PDB entry 8IUB | X-ray diffraction, 1.18 A resolution | chain A

[Chain A]
Protein: Candidate dextranase Glycoside hydrolase family 66
From: Flavobacterium johnsoniae UW101
UniProtKB: A5FBI2 (A5FBI2_FLAJ1); residues 34-586 here = UniProt positions 34-586
Amino-acid sequence (576 residues; numbered 11 to 586; the number before each row is that of its first residue):
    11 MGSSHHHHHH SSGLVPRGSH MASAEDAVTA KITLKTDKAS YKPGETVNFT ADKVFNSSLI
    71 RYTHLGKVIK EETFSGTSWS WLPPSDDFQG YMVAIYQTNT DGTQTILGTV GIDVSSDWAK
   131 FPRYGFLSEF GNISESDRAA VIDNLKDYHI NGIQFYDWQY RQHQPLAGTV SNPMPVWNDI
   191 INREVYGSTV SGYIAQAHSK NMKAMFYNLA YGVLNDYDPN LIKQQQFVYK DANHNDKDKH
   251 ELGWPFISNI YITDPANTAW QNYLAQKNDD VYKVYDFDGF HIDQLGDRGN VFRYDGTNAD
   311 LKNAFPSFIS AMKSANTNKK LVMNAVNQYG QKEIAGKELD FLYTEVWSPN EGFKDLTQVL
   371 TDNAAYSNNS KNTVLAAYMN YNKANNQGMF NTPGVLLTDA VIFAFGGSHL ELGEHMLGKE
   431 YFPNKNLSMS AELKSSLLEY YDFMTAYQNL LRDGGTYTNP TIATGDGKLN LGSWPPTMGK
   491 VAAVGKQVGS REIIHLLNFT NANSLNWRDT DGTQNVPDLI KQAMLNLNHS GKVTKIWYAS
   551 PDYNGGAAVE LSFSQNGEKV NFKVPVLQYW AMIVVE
Unresolved in the structure: 11-40
Construct notes: initiating methionine (11); expression tag (12-33)
Ion coordination: Na+ site 1: Thr119, Glu449, Asp452; Na+ site 2: Glu139, Tyr203, Glu424; Na+ site 3: Asp293, Gln294
From the paper describing this entry:
  - catalytic residues: Asp293, Glu355 (by similarity / conservation)
  - binding site for alpha-D-glucopyranose: Phe256, Lys429

[In short]
The Na+ site 1 is built by Thr119, Glu449 and Asp452. Glu139, Tyr203 and Glu424 form the Na+ site 2. From the
paper: catalytic residues Asp293 and Glu355; a binding site for alpha-D-glucopyranose at Phe256 and Lys429.
Chain A is Candidate dextranase Glycoside hydrolase family 66 (Flavobacterium johnsoniae UW101); the
structure, Crystal structure of GH66 endodextranase from Flavobacterium johnsoniae in complex with
isomaltotriose, was determined by X-ray diffraction, deposited together with 8IU8, 8IU9, 8IUA and 8IUC.
